9IM2 - chains E and C of the 7 polymer chains in the assembly; structure by electron microscopy, 3.12 A resolution.

== Chain E (and C) ==
Protein: Primase D5
Organism: Monkeypox virus
Notes: chain C of this document is another copy of the same molecule, construct and numbering; everything in this record applies to it too
UniProt: Q5IXS3 (Q5IXS3_MONPV); numbering as in UniProt (aligned over 1-785)
Amino-acid sequence (785 residues; each row starts with the number of its first residue):
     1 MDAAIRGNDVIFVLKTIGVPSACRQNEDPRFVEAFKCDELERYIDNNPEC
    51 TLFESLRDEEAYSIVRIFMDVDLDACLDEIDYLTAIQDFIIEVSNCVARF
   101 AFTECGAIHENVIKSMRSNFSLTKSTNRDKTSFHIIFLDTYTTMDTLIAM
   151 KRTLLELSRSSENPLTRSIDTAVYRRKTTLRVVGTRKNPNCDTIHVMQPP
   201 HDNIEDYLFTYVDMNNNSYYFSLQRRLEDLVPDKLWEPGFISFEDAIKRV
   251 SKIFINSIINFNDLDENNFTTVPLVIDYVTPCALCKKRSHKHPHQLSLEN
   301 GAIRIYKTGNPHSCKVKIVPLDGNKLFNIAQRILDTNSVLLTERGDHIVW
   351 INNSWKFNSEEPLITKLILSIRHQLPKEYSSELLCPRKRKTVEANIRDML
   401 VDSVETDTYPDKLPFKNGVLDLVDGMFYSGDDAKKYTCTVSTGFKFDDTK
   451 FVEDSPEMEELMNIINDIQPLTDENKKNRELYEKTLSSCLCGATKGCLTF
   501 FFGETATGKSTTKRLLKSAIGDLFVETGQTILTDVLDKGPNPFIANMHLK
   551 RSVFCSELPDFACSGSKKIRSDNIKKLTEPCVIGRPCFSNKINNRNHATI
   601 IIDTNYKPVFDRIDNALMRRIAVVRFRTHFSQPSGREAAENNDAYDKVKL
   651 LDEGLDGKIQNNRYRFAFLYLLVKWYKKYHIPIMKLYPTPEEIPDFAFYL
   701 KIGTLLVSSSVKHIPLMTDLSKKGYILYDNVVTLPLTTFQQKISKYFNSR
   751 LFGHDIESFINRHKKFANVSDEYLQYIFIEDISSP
Unresolved in the structure: 1-239 (chain C: 1, 227-320)
Cystine bridges: C282-C285
Small-molecule neighbours: adenosine monophosphate (AMP): I464, D467, I468, A506, T511, F630, L650, L651, D652, E653, L655, D656

== How chain E and chain C interact ==
Pairs across the interface - 7 pairs, chain E then chain C:
  R304(E) - I80(C)
  Y306(E) - I80(C)  hydrophobic
  H312(E) - E79(C)  salt bridge
  H312(E) - L83(C)
  V316(E) - I80(C)  hydrophobic
  V316(E) - T84(C)
  V316(E) - Q87(C)
Also at the interface, not in a pair above, chain E (6 interface residues in all): E299, P311
Also at the interface, not in a pair above, chain C (6 interface residues in all): D81

== In short ==
Chain E and chain C each contribute 6 residues to their interface, with 1 salt bridge. The salt-bridged pair
is H312(E)-E79(C). Ligands of chain E: adenosine monophosphate.
Chain E and chain C are both Primase D5 (Monkeypox virus); the structure, The Cryo-EM structure of MPXV E5 in
complex with ssDNA in intermediate state 3, was determined by electron microscopy (same publication as 9ILY,
9ILZ, 9IM0, 9IM1 and 9IM3).
